Entry 6K1I (X-ray diffraction, 2.75 A resolution); this record covers chains H and I of the 10 polymer chains in the assembly.

Chain H:
Name: Histone H2B type 1-J
Organism: Homo sapiens
Reference sequence: P06899 (H2B1J_HUMAN); residues -3 to 122 here correspond to UniProt positions 1-126 (UniProt number = residue number + 4)
Chain sequence (129 residues; numbered -6 to 122; the number before each row is that of its first residue; numbers below 1 keep their minus sign (Gly-6 is residue -6)):
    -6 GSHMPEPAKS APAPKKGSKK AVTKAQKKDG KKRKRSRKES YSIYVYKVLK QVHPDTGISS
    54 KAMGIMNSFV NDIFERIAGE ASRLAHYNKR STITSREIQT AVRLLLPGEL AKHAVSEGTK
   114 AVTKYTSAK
Unresolved in the structure: -6 to 25, 122
Construct notes: expression tag (-6 to -4)
UniProt features mapped onto this chain:
  - modified residue: Pro-2 (N-acetylproline), Glu-1 (ADP-ribosyl glutamic acid), Lys2 (N6-(2-hydroxyisobutyryl)lysine), Ser3 (ADP-ribosylserine), Lys8 (N6-(beta-hydroxybutyryl)lysine), Lys9 (N6-(2-hydroxyisobutyryl)lysine), Ser11 (Phosphoserine), Lys12 (N6-acetyllysine), Lys13 (N6-(beta-hydroxybutyryl)lysine), Lys17 (N6-(2-hydroxyisobutyryl)lysine), Lys20 (N6-(2-hydroxyisobutyryl)lysine), Lys21 (N6-(2-hydroxyisobutyryl)lysine), Lys31 (N6-(2-hydroxyisobutyryl)lysine), Glu32 (PolyADP-ribosyl glutamic acid), Ser33 (Phosphoserine), Lys40 (N6-(2-hydroxyisobutyryl)lysine), Lys43 (N6-(2-hydroxyisobutyryl)lysine), Lys54 (N6,N6-dimethyllysine), Arg76 (Dimethylated arginine), Lys82 (N6,N6,N6-trimethyllysine) and 6 more in UniProt
  - glycosylation: Ser109 (O-linked (GlcNAc) serine)
  - cross-link (Glycyl lysine isopeptide (Lys-Gly)): Lys2 (interchain with G-Cter in SUMO2), Lys17 (interchain with G-Cter in SUMO2), Lys31 (interchain with G-Cter in ubiquitin), Lys117 (interchain with G-Cter in ubiquitin)

Chain I:
Molecule: 147-nt DNA strand
Organism: Homo sapiens
Sequence (147 nucleotides; each row starts with the number of its first residue; numbers below 1 keep their minus sign (DC-71 is residue -71)):
   -71 CATATATCCC GGTGCCGAGG CCGCTCAATT GGTCGTAGAC AGCTCTAGCA CCGCTTAAAC
   -11 GCACGTACGC GCTGTCTACC GCGTTTTAAC CGCCACTAGA AGCGCTTACT AGTCTCCAGG
    49 CACGTGTGAG ACCGGCATAT ATGGTAC
Bound ions: Mn2+ site 1 near DG-61 (its only coordinating residue here); Mn2+ site 2 near DG-34 (its only coordinating residue here); K+ near DT-26 (its only coordinating residue here); Mn2+ site 3 near DG-7 (its only coordinating residue here); Mn2+ site 4 near DG27 (its only coordinating residue here); Mn2+ site 5 near DA50 (its only coordinating residue here)

Interface between chain H and chain I:
Residue-residue contacts - 15 pairs, chain H then chain I:
  Arg26(H) - DC-27(I)  phosphate contact
  Lys27(H) - DT-28(I)  hydrogen bond to the base
  Lys27(H) - DC-27(I)  sugar contact
  Arg28(H) - DA50(I)  phosphate contact
  Arg28(H) - DC51(I)  salt bridge to the phosphate
  Ser29(H) - DA50(I)  sugar contact
  Arg30(H) - DC49(I)  sugar contact
  Arg30(H) - DA50(I)  phosphate contact
  Lys31(H) - DC49(I)  phosphate contact
  Lys31(H) - DA50(I)  salt bridge to the phosphate
  Glu32(H) - DC49(I)  phosphate contact
  Ser33(H) - DC49(I)  hydrogen bond to the phosphate
  Ile36(H) - DG48(I)  sugar contact
  Ile36(H) - DC49(I)  phosphate contact
  Tyr37(H) - DG48(I)  hydrogen bond to the phosphate
Other interface residues (no listed pair), chain H (12 interface residues in all): Lys40, Thr85
Other interface residues (no listed pair), chain I (7 interface residues in all): DT38

Summary:
The interface between chain H and chain I involves 12 residues on one side and 7 on the other; the contacts
include 3 hydrogen bonds and 2 salt bridges. Polar pairs include Lys27(H)-DT-28(I), Ser33(H)-DC49(I) and
Tyr37(H)-DG48(I).
Chain H is Histone H2B type 1-J and chain I is a 147-nt DNA strand, both from Homo sapiens; the structure,
Human nucleosome core particle with gammaH2A.X variant, was determined by X-ray diffraction (same publication
as 6IPU, 6JXD, 6K1J and 6K1K).
